6H18 - chain A; structure by X-ray diffraction, 1.85 A resolution.

# Chain A
Protein: Bile salt-activated lipase
Organism: Homo sapiens
Notes: EC 3.1.1.13, 3.1.1.3
UniProt: P19835 (CEL_HUMAN); residues 2-533 here correspond to UniProt positions 22-553 (UniProt number = residue number + 20)
Sequence (547 residues; numbered -13 to 533; the number before each row is that of its first residue; numbers below 1 keep their minus sign (His-13 is residue -13)):
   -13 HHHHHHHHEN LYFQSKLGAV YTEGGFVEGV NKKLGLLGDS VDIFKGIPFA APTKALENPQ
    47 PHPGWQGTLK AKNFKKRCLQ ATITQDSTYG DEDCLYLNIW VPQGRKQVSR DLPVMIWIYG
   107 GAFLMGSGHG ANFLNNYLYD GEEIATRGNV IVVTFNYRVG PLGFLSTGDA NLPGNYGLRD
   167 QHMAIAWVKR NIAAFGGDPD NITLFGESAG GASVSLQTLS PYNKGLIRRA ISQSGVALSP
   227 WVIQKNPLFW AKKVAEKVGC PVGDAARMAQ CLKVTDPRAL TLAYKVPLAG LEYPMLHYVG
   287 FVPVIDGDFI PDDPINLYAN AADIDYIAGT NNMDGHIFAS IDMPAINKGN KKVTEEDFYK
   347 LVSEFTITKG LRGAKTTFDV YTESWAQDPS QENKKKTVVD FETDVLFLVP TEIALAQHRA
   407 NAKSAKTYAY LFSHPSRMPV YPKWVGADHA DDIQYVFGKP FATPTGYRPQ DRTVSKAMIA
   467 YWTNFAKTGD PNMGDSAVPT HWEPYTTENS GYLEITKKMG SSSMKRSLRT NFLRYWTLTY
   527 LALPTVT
Disordered / not traced: -13 to -1, 422-432
Differences from the reference sequence: expression tag (-13 to 1); engineered mutation Asp186 (Asn206 in P19835), Asp298 (Ala318 in P19835)
Modified positions: Ser194 (O-[(S)-methyl(1-methylethoxy)phosphoryl]-L-serine; SGB)
Disulfides: Cys64-Cys80, Cys246-Cys257
Ion coordination: Zn2+ site 1: His48 (together with acetate ion); Zn2+ site 2: Asp77, Glu78, Asp476; Zn2+ site 3: Asp79, His487, Glu489 (together with acetate ion); Zn2+ site 4 near Asp97 (its only coordinating residue here); Zn2+ site 5: His115 (together with acetate ion); Zn2+ site 6: His168, Glu342 (together with acetate ion); Zn2+ site 7: Glu193, Asp437, Asp438; Zn2+ site 8: His283 (together with acetate ion); Zn2+ site 9 near Glu350 (its only coordinating residue here); Zn2+ site 10: His435, Arg454, Asp457
Swiss-Prot annotation at these positions:
  - active site (Charge relay system): Asp320, His435
  - glycosylation: Asn187 (N-linked (GlcNAc...) (complex) asparagine)

# In short
Asp77, Glu78 and Asp476 coordinate Zn2+ site 2. The Zn2+ site 3 is built by Asp79, His487 and Glu489. Curated
annotation (UniProt) lists active-site residues Asp320 and His435.
Chain A is Bile salt-activated lipase (Homo sapiens); the structure, Crystal structure of sarin surrogate NIMP
inhibited recombinant human bile salt activated lipase, was determined by X-ray diffraction (same publication
as 6H0T, 6H0V, 6H19 and 6H1A).
